PDB entry 8DR7 | electron microscopy, 2.70 A resolution | chains A and B of the 11 polymer chains in the assembly

== Chain A ==
Molecule: Replication factor C subunit 1
From: Saccharomyces cerevisiae
UniProtKB: P38630 (RFC1_YEAST); residue numbers follow UniProt; this construct covers 1-861
Amino-acid sequence (918 residues; each row starts with the number of its first residue):
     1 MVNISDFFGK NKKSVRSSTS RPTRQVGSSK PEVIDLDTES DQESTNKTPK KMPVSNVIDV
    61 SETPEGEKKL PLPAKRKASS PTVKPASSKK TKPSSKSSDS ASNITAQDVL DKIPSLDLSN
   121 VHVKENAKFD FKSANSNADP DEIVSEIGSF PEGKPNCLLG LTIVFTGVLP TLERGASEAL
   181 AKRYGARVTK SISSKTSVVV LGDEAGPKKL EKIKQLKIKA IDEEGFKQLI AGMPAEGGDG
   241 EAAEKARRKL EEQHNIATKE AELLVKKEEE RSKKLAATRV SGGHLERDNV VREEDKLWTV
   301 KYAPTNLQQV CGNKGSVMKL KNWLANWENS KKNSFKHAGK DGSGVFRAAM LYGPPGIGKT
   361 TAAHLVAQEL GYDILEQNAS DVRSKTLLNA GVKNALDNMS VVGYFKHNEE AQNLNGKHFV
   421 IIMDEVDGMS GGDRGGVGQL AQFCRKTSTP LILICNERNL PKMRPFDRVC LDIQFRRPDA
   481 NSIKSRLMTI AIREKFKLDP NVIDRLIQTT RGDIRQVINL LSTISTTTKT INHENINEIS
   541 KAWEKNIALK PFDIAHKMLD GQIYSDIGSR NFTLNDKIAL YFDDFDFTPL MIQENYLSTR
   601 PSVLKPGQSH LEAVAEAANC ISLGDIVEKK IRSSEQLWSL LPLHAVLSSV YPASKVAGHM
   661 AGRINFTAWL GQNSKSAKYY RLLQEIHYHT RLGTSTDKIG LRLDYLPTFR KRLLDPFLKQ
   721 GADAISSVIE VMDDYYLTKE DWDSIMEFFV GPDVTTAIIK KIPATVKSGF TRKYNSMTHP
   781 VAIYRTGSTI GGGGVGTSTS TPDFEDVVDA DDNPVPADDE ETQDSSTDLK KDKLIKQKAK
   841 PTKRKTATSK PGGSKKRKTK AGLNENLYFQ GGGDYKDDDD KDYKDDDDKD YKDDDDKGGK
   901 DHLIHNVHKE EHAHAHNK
Not modelled in the structure: 1-289, 787-918
Construct notes: expression tag (862-918)
Curated features (UniProtKB/Swiss-Prot):
  - motif (Nuclear localization signal): K830 to L834, K855 to K860
  - binding site (ATP): T299, C311, G353 to T361, N456
  - modified residue: T38 (Phosphothreonine), S40 (Phosphoserine), T63 (Phosphothreonine)
  - mutagenesis: D427 (D427H: In cs mutant CDC44-2; causes cell cycle arrest), G436 (G436R: In cs mutant CDC44-3/4; causes cell cycle arrest), G512 (G512A: In cs mutant CDC44-9; no effect), D513 (D513N: In cs mutants CDC44-1/5/8 and CDC44-9; causes cell cycle arrest)
Ligand contacts: ATP-gamma-S (AGS; phosphothiophosphoric acid-adenylate ester): T299, Y302, A303, P304, Q309, V310, C311, P355, G356, I357, G358, K359, T360, T361, N456, R486, I514, R515, I518

== Chain B ==
Molecule: Replication factor C subunit 4
From: Saccharomyces cerevisiae
UniProtKB: P40339 (RFC4_YEAST); residue numbers follow UniProt; this construct covers 1-323
Amino-acid sequence (323 residues; row label = number of the first residue in the row):
     1 MSKTLSLQLP WVEKYRPQVL SDIVGNKETI DRLQQIAKDG NMPHMIISGM PGIGKTTSVH
    61 CLAHELLGRS YADGVLELNA SDDRGIDVVR NQIKHFAQKK LHLPPGKHKI VILDEADSMT
   121 AGAQQALRRT MELYSNSTRF AFACNQSNKI IEPLQSRCAI LRYSKLSDED VLKRLLQIIK
   181 LEDVKYTNDG LEAIIFTAEG DMRQAINNLQ STVAGHGLVN ADNVFKIVDS PHPLIVKKML
   241 LASNLEDSIQ ILRTDLWKKG YSSIDIVTTS FRVTKNLAQV KESVRLEMIK EIGLTHMRIL
   301 EGVGTYLQLA SMLAKIHKLN NKA
Not modelled in the structure: 1-3, 322-323
Curated features (UniProtKB/Swiss-Prot):
  - binding site (ATP): V12, V24, G49 to T57, N145, R203
Metal / ion sites: Mg2+ site 1: T56 (together with ATP-gamma-S); Mg2+ site 2: E132 (together with ATP-gamma-S)
Ligand contacts:
  - ATP-gamma-S (AGS; phosphothiophosphoric acid-adenylate ester), molecule 1: W11, V12, Y15, R16, P17, D22, I23, V24, M50, P51, G52, I53, G54, K55, T56, T57, E115, N145, L166, R174, M202, R203
  - ATP-gamma-S (AGS), molecule 2: R128, E132, P153, R157

== Interface between chain A and chain B ==
Pairs across the interface (84):
  V291(A) - N136(B)
  R292(A) - P105(B)
  D295(A) - N41(B)  hydrogen bond (backbone-side chain)
  D295(A) - P105(B)
  D295(A) - G106(B)
  D295(A) - H108(B)
  D295(A) - R139(B)
  K296(A) - N41(B)
  K296(A) - N136(B)
  L297(A) - P43(B)  hydrophobic
  L297(A) - H44(B)
  L297(A) - S135(B)
  L297(A) - R139(B)
  P355(A) - E152(B)
  H364(A) - R129(B)
  E376(A) - R129(B)  salt bridge
  N378(A) - R129(B)
  A379(A) - R90(B)  hydrogen bond (backbone-side chain)
  A379(A) - Q125(B)
  A379(A) - A126(B)
  S380(A) - R90(B)
  S380(A) - K94(B)  hydrogen bond (backbone-side chain)
  S380(A) - A126(B)
  S380(A) - T130(B)
  D381(A) - K94(B)  salt bridge
  V382(A) - R90(B)
  E425(A) - R128(B)  salt bridge
  E425(A) - R129(B)
  E425(A) - R157(B)  salt bridge
  G428(A) - Q125(B)
  S430(A) - I86(B)
  S430(A) - G122(B)
  D433(A) - R90(B)  salt bridge
  N456(A) - R128(B)  hydrogen bond
  D513(A) - S156(B)  hydrogen bond
  R515(A) - E132(B)  salt bridge
  R515(A) - S156(B)  hydrogen bond
  R515(A) - R157(B)
  Q516(A) - Q155(B)  hydrogen bond (side chain-backbone)
  Q516(A) - S156(B)
  Q516(A) - C158(B)
  N519(A) - S156(B)  hydrogen bond (side chain-backbone)
  N519(A) - R157(B)
  T523(A) - R32(B)
  T523(A) - A159(B)
  I524(A) - R32(B)
  T526(A) - Q35(B)
  T526(A) - I36(B)
  T527(A) - R32(B)
  T528(A) - R32(B)
  K541(A) - R162(B)
  A542(A) - R162(B)  hydrogen bond (backbone-side chain)
  W543(A) - A159(B)  hydrophobic
  W543(A) - I160(B)
  W543(A) - R162(B)
  E544(A) - R162(B)  hydrogen bond (backbone-side chain)
  K545(A) - E152(B)
  N546(A) - S147(B)
  N546(A) - R162(B)
  I547(A) - E152(B)
  Y564(A) - E282(B)
  S569(A) - E282(B)
  L574(A) - R285(B)
  L574(A) - L286(B)  hydrophobic
  N575(A) - K275(B)
  N575(A) - N276(B)  hydrogen bond
  K577(A) - E282(B)  salt bridge
  I578(A) - K275(B)
  V627(A) - M297(B)  hydrophobic
  K630(A) - M297(B)
  S639(A) - H296(B)
  L640(A) - H296(B)
  L640(A) - M297(B)  hydrophobic
  L640(A) - L300(B)  hydrophobic
  P642(A) - F271(B)  hydrophobic
  L643(A) - F271(B)
  L643(A) - G293(B)
  V646(A) - L286(B)  hydrophobic
  V646(A) - I289(B)  hydrophobic
  L647(A) - K290(B)
  Y651(A) - L286(B)  hydrophobic
  Y651(A) - E287(B)  hydrogen bond
  Y651(A) - K290(B)
  S654(A) - L286(B)
Also at the interface, not in a pair above, chain A (61 interface residues in all): E294, G356, T360, D424, G432, I563, D566, F572, C620, L637, V650
Also at the interface, not in a pair above, chain B (49 interface residues in all): K107, L133, P153, K281, E301

== Summary ==
61 residues of chain A face 49 of chain B across their interface; the contacts include 12 hydrogen bonds and 7
salt bridges. Polar pairs include E376(A)-R129(B), D381(A)-K94(B) and E425(A)-R128(B). One ATP-gamma-S
molecule is bound between chain A and chain B. Chain B binds ATP-gamma-S.
Chain A is Replication factor C subunit 1 and chain B is Replication factor C subunit 4, both from
Saccharomyces cerevisiae; the structure, Open state of RFC:PCNA bound to a nicked dsDNA, was determined by
electron microscopy together with 8DQW, 8DQX, 8DQZ, 8DR0, 8DR1, 8DR3 and 3 further entries from the same
study.
